Entry 8JJ1 (electron microscopy, 3.77 A resolution); this record covers chains A and C of the 8 polymer chains in the assembly.

== Chain A (and C) ==
Molecule: Glutamate receptor ionotropic, NMDA 2A
Source organism: Homo sapiens
Notes: chain C of this document is another copy of the same molecule, construct and numbering; everything in this record applies to it too
Reference sequence: Q12879 (NMDE1_HUMAN); numbering as in UniProt (aligned over 1-841)
Chain sequence (841 residues; numbered 1 to 841; the number before each row is that of its first residue):
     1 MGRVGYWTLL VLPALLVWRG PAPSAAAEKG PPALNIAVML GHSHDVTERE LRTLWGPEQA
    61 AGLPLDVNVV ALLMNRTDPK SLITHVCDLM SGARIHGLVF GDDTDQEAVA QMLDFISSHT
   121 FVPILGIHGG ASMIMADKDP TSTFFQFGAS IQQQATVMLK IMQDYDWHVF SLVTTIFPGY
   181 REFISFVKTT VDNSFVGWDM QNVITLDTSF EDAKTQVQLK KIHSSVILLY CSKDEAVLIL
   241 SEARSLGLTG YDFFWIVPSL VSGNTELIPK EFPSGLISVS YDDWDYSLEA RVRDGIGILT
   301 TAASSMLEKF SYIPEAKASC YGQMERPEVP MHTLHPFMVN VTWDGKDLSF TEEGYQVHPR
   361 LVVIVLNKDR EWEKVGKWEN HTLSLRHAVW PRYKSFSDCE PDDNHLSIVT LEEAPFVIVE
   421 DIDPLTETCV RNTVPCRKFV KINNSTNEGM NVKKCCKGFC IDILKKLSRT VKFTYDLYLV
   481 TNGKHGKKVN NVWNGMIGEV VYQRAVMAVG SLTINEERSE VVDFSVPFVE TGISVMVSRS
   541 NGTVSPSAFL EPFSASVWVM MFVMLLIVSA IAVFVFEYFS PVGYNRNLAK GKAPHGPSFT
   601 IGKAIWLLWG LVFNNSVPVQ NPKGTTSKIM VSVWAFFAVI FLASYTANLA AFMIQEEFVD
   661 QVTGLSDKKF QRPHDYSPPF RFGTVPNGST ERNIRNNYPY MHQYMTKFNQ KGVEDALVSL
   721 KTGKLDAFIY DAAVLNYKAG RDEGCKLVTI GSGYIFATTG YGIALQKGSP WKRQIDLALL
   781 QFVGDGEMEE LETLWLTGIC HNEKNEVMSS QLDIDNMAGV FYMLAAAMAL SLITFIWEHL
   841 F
Unresolved in the structure: 1-33, 541-543, 582-597, 623-624, 656-659, 797-812, 838-841 (chain C: 1-33, 542-545, 582-597, 615-624, 656-659, 799-808, 838-841)
Cystine bridges: Cys87-Cys320, Cys429-Cys455, Cys436-Cys456
Covalently attached groups: N-acetylglucosamine (NAG) linked to Asn687
Swiss-Prot annotation at these positions:
  - region: Phe599 to Gln620 (Pore-forming)
  - binding site (Zn(2+)): His44, His128, Glu266, Asp282
  - binding site (L-glutamate): Ser511, Thr513, Arg518, Ser689, Thr690, Asp731
  - site: Asn614 (Functional determinant of NMDA receptors)
  - glycosylation (N-linked (GlcNAc...) asparagine): Asn75, Asn340, Asn380, Asn443, Asn444, Asn541, Asn687

== How chain A and chain C interact ==
Contacting residue pairs - 14 pairs, chain A then chain C:
  Val217(A) with Ser245(C)
  Lys220(A) with Gln216(C); Lys220(C), hydrogen bond (backbone-side chain); Glu242(C), salt bridge; Ser245(C), hydrogen bond; Leu246(C)
  Lys221(A) with Ser245(C)
  Ile222(A) with Lys220(C)
  His223(A) with Lys220(C), hydrogen bond
  Ser245(A) with Asp212(C); Ala213(C)
  Leu246(A) with Gln216(C)
  Gly247(A) with Val217(C)
  Asn614(A) with Asn614(C)
Also at the interface, not in a pair above, chain A (11 interface residues in all): Leu248, Arg431
Also at the interface, not in a pair above, chain C (10 interface residues in all): Asp785

== In short ==
The interface between chain A and chain C involves 11 residues on one side and 10 on the other; the contacts
include 3 hydrogen bonds and 1 salt bridge. Among the polar pairs are Lys220(A)-Glu242(C), Lys220(A)-Lys220(C)
and Lys220(A)-Ser245(C). N-acetylglucosamine is covalently linked to Asn687(A).
Chain A and chain C are both Glutamate receptor ionotropic, NMDA 2A (Homo sapiens); the structure, Cryo-EM
structure of GluN1-2A NMDAR in complex with human Fab2G7 in two fab conformation, was determined by electron
microscopy together with 8JIZ, 8JJ0 and 8JJ2 from the same study.
